Entry 6HCG (electron microscopy, 4.30 A resolution (low resolution: residue-level contacts below are approximate; hydrogen-bond / salt-bridge calls are withheld)); this record covers chains A and Q of the 45 polymer chains in the assembly.

[Chain A]
Molecule: Type II secretion system protein D
Organism: Klebsiella pneumoniae
Reference sequence: A0A0J2GHI1 (A0A0J2GHI1_KLEPN); residues 0-656 here correspond to UniProt positions 1-657 (UniProt number = residue number + 1)
Chain sequence (657 residues; row label = number of the first residue in the row; numbering starts at 0):
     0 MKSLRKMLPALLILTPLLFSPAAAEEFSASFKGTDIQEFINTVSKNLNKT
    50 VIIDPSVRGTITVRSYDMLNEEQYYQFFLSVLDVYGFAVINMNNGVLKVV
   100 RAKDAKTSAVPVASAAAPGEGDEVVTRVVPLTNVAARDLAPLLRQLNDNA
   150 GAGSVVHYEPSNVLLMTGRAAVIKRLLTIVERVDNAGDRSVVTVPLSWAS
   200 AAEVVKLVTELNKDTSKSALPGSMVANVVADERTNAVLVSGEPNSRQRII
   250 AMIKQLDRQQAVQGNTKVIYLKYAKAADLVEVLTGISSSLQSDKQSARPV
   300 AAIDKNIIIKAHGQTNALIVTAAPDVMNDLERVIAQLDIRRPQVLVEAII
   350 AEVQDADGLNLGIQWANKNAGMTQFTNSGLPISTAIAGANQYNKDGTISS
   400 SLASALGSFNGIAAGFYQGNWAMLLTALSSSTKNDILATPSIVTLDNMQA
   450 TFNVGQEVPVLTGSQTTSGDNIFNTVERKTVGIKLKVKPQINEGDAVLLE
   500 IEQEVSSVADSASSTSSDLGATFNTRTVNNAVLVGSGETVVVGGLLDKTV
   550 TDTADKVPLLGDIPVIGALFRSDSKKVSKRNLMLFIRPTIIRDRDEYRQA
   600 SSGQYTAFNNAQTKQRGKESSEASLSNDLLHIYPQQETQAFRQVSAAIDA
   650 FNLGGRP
Disordered / not traced: 0-26, 288-303, 462-473, 632-637, 653-656

[Chain Q]
Molecule: Pullulanase
Organism: Klebsiella pneumoniae
Chain sequence (143 residues; each row starts with the number of its first residue):
     1 MIHYFDYSMMRIPLIFPLCMVALLSGCQQKPASTLSPAISSQAQLEQLSS
    51 VAAGTRYLKNKCNRSDLPADETIYRAAVNVGKARGWGNIDVATLSQNSDR
   101 LYQQLLQDSTPEATQCSQFNRQLAPFIASLRSDGSDYKDDDDK
Disordered / not traced: 1-38, 132-143
Cystine bridges: Cys62-Cys116

[Chain A / chain Q interface]
Pairs across the interface (19; chain A residue first):
  His630(A) - Thr114(Q)
  Gln638(A) - Asp108(Q)
  Ala639(A) - Gln104(Q)
  Phe640(A) - Asp108(Q)
  Phe640(A) - Gln118(Q)
  Phe640(A) - Phe119(Q)
  Val643(A) - Ser50(Q)
  Val643(A) - Leu105(Q)
  Ser644(A) - Gln122(Q)
  Ala646(A) - Gln47(Q)
  Ala646(A) - Ser50(Q)
  Ile647(A) - Gln122(Q)
  Ile647(A) - Leu123(Q)
  Ala649(A) - Gln47(Q)
  Phe650(A) - Gln47(Q)
  Phe650(A) - Val80(Q)
  Phe650(A) - Arg84(Q)
  Asn651(A) - Gln122(Q)
  Asn651(A) - Pro125(Q)
Interface residues without a listed pair, chain A (13 interface residues in all): Gln642, Asp648
Interface residues without a listed pair, chain Q (20 interface residues in all): Glu46, Leu48, Val51, Trp86, Leu101, Thr110, Gln115
Interface features reported in the paper:
  - interface residues, chain A: Gln638(A)

[Summary]
Chain A and chain Q form an interface of 13 and 20 residues respectively. From the paper: the interface
residue Gln638(A).
Here chain A is Type II secretion system protein D and chain Q is Pullulanase, both from Klebsiella
pneumoniae. Entry 6HCG (Klebsiella pneumoniae type II secretion system outer membrane complex. PulD, PulS and
PulC HR domain) was determined by electron microscopy.
